Entry 7Y7S (X-ray diffraction, 2.70 A resolution); this record covers chains A and D of the 6 polymer chains in the assembly.

Chain A:
Molecule: RNA-dependent RNA polymerase
From: Neurospora crassa
Notes: EC 2.7.7.48
UniProtKB: Q9Y7G6 (Q9Y7G6_NEUCS); numbering as in UniProt (aligned over 377-1402)
Amino-acid sequence (1026 residues; each row starts with the number of its first residue):
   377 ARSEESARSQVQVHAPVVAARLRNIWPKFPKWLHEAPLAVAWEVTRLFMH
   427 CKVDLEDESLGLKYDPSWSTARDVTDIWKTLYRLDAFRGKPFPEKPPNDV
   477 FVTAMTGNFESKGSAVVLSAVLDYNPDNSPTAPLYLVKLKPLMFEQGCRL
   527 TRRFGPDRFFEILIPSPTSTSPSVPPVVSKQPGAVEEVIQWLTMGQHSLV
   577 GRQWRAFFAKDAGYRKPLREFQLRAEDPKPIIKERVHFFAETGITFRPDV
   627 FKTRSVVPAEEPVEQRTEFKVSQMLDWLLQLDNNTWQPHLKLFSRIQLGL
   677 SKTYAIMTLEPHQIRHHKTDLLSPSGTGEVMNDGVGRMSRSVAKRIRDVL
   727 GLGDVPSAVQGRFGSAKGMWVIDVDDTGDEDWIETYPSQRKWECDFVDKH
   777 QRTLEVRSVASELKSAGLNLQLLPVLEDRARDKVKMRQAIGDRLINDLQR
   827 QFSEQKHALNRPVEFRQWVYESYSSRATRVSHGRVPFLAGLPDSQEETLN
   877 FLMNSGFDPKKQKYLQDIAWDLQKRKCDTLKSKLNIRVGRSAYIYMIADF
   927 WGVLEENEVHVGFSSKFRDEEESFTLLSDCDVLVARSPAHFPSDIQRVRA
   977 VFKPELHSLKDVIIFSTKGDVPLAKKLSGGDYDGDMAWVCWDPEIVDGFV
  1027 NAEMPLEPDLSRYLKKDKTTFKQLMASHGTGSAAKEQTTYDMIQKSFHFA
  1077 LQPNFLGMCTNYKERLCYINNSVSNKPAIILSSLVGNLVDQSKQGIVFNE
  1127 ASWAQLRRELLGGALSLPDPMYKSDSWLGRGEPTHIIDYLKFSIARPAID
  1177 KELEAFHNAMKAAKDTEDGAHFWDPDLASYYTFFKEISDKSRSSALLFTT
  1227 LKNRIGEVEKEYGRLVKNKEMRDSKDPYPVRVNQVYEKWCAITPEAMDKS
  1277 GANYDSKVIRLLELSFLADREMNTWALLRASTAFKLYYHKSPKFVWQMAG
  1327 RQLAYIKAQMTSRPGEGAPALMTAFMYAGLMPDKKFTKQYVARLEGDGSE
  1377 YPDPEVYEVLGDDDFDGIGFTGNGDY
Unresolved in the structure: 377-389, 465, 598-604, 626-636, 1187-1195, 1240-1247, 1272-1281, 1373-1402
Bound ions: Ca2+ site 1 near Gly1005 (its only coordinating residue here); Ca2+ site 2: Asp1007, Asp1009, Asp1011 (together with ZAN) (shared with C7(D) of chain D); Ca2+ site 3: Asp1007, Asp1009 (together with ZAN)
Ligand contacts: ZAN (5'-O-[(S)-hydroxy{[(S)-hydroxy(phosphonooxy)phosphoryl]amino}phosphoryl]adenosine): Arg671, Lys743, Lys767, Arg962, Ser963, Pro964, Ser1004, Asp1007, Asp1009, Leu1082, Val1115, Asp1116, Lys1119
Reported in the primary citation:
  - binding site for ZAN: Val1115, Asp1116, Lys1119
  - mutagenesis - P964A: decreased catalytic activity

Chain D:
Molecule: 7-nt RNA strand
Sequence (7 nucleotides; row label = number of the first residue in the row):
     1 UCCGACC
Bound ions: Ca2+: C7 (together with ZAN) (shared with Asp1007(A), Asp1009(A), Asp1011(A) of chain A)

How chain A and chain D interact:
Contacting residue pairs (22):
  Lys516(A) - C3(D)  phosphate contact
  Lys516(A) - G4(D)  salt bridge to the phosphate
  Glu521(A) - G4(D)  hydrogen bond to the sugar
  Leu539(A) - G4(D)  phosphate contact
  Arg591(A) - C3(D)  salt bridge to the phosphate
  Arg591(A) - G4(D)  salt bridge to the phosphate
  Arg611(A) - G4(D)  salt bridge to the phosphate
  Arg611(A) - A5(D)  salt bridge to the phosphate
  Gln673(A) - C6(D)  phosphate contact
  Ser677(A) - C6(D)  hydrogen bond to the phosphate
  Lys678(A) - G4(D)  hydrogen bond to the sugar
  Lys678(A) - A5(D)  hydrogen bond to the phosphate
  Gln736(A) - C6(D)  hydrogen bond to the sugar
  Gln736(A) - C7(D)  sugar contact
  Arg738(A) - C6(D)  hydrogen bond to the phosphate
  Arg738(A) - C7(D)  salt bridge to the phosphate
  Lys743(A) - C7(D)  phosphate contact
  Arg783(A) - A5(D)  hydrogen bond to the base
  Arg783(A) - C6(D)  hydrogen bond to the sugar
  Arg962(A) - C7(D)  hydrogen bond to the sugar
  Asp1009(A) - C7(D)  phosphate contact
  Asp1011(A) - C7(D)  hydrogen bond to the sugar
Also at the interface, not in a pair above, chain A (20 interface residues in all): Glu537, Lys586, Ser963, Asp1007, Gly1010

In short:
The interface between chain A and chain D involves 20 residues on one side and 5 on the other; the contacts
include 10 hydrogen bonds and 6 salt bridges. Among the polar pairs are Arg783(A)-A5(D), Glu521(A)-G4(D) and
Lys678(A)-G4(D). The paper reports a binding site for ZAN at Val1115(A), Asp1116(A) and Lys1119(A); P964A of
chain A reduces catalytic activity.
Chain A is RNA-dependent RNA polymerase (Neurospora crassa) and chain D is a 7-nt RNA strand; the structure,
QDE-1 in complex with DNA template, RNA primer and AMPNPP, was determined by X-ray diffraction together with
7Y7P, 7Y7Q, 7Y7R and 7Y7T from the same study.
